3J6J - chains D and I of the 8 polymer chains in the assembly; structure by electron microscopy, 3.64 A resolution.

[Chain D (and I)]
Molecule: Mitochondrial antiviral-signaling protein
From: Homo sapiens
Notes: fragment: N-terminal CARD domain; chain I of this document is another copy of the same molecule, construct and numbering; everything in this record applies to it too
Reference sequence: Q7Z434 (MAVS_HUMAN); numbering as in UniProt (aligned over 1-97)
Chain sequence (97 residues; row label = number of the first residue in the row):
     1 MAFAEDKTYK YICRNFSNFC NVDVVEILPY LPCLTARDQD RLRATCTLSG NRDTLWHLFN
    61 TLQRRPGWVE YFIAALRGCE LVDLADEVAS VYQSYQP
Sequence notes: engineered mutation Ala2 (Pro in Q7Z434)
UniProt features mapped onto this chain:
  - lipidation: Cys79 (S-palmitoyl cysteine)
  - cross-link (Glycyl lysine isopeptide (Lys-Gly)): Lys7 (interchain with G-Cter in ubiquitin), Lys10 (interchain with G-Cter in ubiquitin)
  - natural variant: Cys79 (C79F; C79S: Loss of palmitoylation)
  - mutagenesis: Lys7 (K7R: Abolished ubiquitination by MARCHF5; when associated with R-500), Lys10 (K10R: Abolished ubiquitination by TRIM31; when associated with R-311 and R-461), Glu26 (E26A/R: Impairs filament formation and abolishes antiviral signaling activity), Thr54 (T54A: Impairs ability to induce IFN-beta. Loss of interaction with the ATG5-ATG12 conjugate), Trp56 (W56A/E/R: Impairs filament formation and abolishes antiviral signaling activity), Gly67 to Val69 (Impairs ability to induce IFN-beta)
From the paper describing this entry:
  - mutagenesis - P2A: unchanged signaling

[Chain D / chain I interface]
Contacting residue pairs (9):
  Asn21(D) with Arg64(I)
  Asp23(D) with Arg41(I), salt bridge; Arg64(I), salt bridge
  Glu26(D) with Arg37(I), salt bridge; Asp38(I); Arg41(I), salt bridge
  Cys79(D) with Arg65(I), hydrogen bond (backbone-side chain)
  Glu80(D) with Arg65(I), hydrogen bond (backbone-side chain)
  Leu81(D) with Arg65(I)
Interface residues without a listed pair, chain D (8 interface residues in all): Asn51, Asp83
Interface residues without a listed pair, chain I (7 interface residues in all): Cys33, Pro66

[In short]
The interface between chain D and chain I involves 8 residues on one side and 7 on the other; the contacts
include 2 hydrogen bonds and 4 salt bridges. Polar pairs include Asp23(D)-Arg41(I), Asp23(D)-Arg64(I) and
Glu26(D)-Arg37(I). Curated annotation (UniProt) lists 8 mutagenesis sites on chain D. The paper reports that
P2A of chain D leaves signaling unchanged.
Chain D and chain I are both Mitochondrial antiviral-signaling protein (Homo sapiens); the structure, 3.6
Angstrom resolution MAVS filament generated from helical reconstruction, was determined by electron
microscopy.
